PDB entry 1H1M | X-ray diffraction, 1.90 A resolution | chains A and C

[Chain A (and C)]
Protein: Quercetin 2,3-dioxygenase
From: Aspergillus japonicus
Notes: EC 1.13.11.24; chain C of this document is another copy of the same molecule, construct and numbering; everything in this record applies to it too
UniProt: Q7SIC2 (QDOI_ASPJA); residues 1-350 here = UniProt positions 1-350
Amino-acid sequence (350 residues; row label = number of the first residue in the row):
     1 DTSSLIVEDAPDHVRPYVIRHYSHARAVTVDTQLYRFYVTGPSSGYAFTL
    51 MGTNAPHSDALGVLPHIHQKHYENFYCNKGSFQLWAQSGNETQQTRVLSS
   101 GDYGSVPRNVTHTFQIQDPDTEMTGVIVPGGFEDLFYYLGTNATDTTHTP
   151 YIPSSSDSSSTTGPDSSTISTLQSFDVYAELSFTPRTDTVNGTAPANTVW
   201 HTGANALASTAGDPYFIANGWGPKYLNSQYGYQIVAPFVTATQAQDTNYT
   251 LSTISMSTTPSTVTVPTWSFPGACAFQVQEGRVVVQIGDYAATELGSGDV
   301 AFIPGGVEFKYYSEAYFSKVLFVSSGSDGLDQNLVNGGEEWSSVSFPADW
Not modelled in the structure: 1-2, 155-158 (chain C: 1-2, 154-158)
Covalently attached groups: N-acetylglucosamine (NAG) linked to Asn90, Asn109, Asn142, Asn248; glycan linked to Asn191
Ion coordination: Cu ion: His66, His68, Glu73, His112 (together with kaempherol)
Ligand contacts: kaempherol (KMP; 3,5,7-trihydroxy-2-(4-hydroxyphenyl)-4H-chromen-4-one): Val30, Tyr35, Met51, Thr53, Val63, His66, His68, Glu73, Phe75, His112, Phe114, Met123, Thr124, Gly125, Phe132, Leu135, Phe136, Leu139, Gly163, Pro164, Ile169, Val177
Curated features (UniProtKB/Swiss-Prot):
  - binding site (Cu cation): His66, His68, Glu73, His112
  - binding site (substrate): His66, Glu73
  - glycosylation (N-linked (GlcNAc...) asparagine): Asn90, Asn109, Asn142, Asn191, Asn248
  - mutagenesis: Glu73 (E73Q: 1000-fold decrease in activity)
From the paper describing this entry:
  - Cu ion coordination: His66, His68, Glu73, His112
  - binding site for kaempherol: Tyr35, Met51, Thr53, Glu73, Phe75, Phe114, Met123, Gly125, Pro164
  - conformationally variable residues (loop rearrangement, order/disorder transition, side-chain flip): Glu73, Ser155 to Ile169
  - catalytic residues: Glu73 (proposed by the authors, not directly observed)
  - mutagenesis - E73Q (1,000-fold): decreased catalytic activity (citing earlier work)

[Interface between chain A and chain C]
Contacting residue pairs - 92 pairs, chain A then chain C:
  Glu8(A) with Tyr316(C), hydrogen bond
  Arg20(A) with Arg282(C)
  His21(A) with Glu280(C), salt bridge; Tyr316(C)
  Tyr22(A) with Glu280(C), hydrogen bond; Tyr316(C); Phe317(C), hydrophobic
  Ser23(A) with Tyr316(C)
  Lys79(A) with Glu280(C), salt bridge; Phe317(C)
  Ser100(A) with Ser100(C)
  Gln117(A) with His201(C); Trp221(C)
  Asp118(A) with His201(C), salt bridge; Trp221(C), hydrogen bond
  Pro119(A) with Asn219(C); Gly220(C); Trp221(C); Val344(C)
  Asp120(A) with Val344(C)
  Asp145(A) with Ala348(C)
  Thr146(A) with Ala348(C), hydrogen bond (backbone-backbone)
  Thr147(A) with Phe346(C); Pro347(C), hydrogen bond (side chain-backbone); Ala348(C), hydrogen bond (backbone-backbone); Asp349(C); Trp350(C)
  His148(A) with Tyr316(C)
  Thr149(A) with Ser345(C); Phe346(C), hydrogen bond (side chain-backbone); Pro347(C); Ala348(C)
  Pro150(A) with Phe317(C), hydrophobic; Ser345(C)
  Tyr151(A) with Ser343(C); Val344(C); Ser345(C), hydrogen bond (backbone-side chain)
  Ile152(A) with Ala348(C), hydrophobic
  Pro153(A) with Ser343(C); Ser345(C); Phe346(C)
  Val190(A) with Asn191(C)
  Asn191(A) with Val190(C); Asn191(C), hydrogen bond (backbone-side chain)
  His201(A) with Gln117(C), hydrogen bond (backbone-side chain); Asp118(C), salt bridge
  Asn219(A) with Pro119(C)
  Gly220(A) with Pro119(C)
  Trp221(A) with Gln117(C); Asp118(C), hydrogen bond; Pro119(C)
  Glu280(A) with His21(C), salt bridge; Tyr22(C), hydrogen bond; Lys79(C), salt bridge; Ser297(C)
  Gly281(A) with Ser297(C), hydrogen bond (backbone-side chain)
  Arg282(A) with Arg20(C); Gly296(C); Asp299(C), salt bridge
  Ser297(A) with Glu280(C); Gly281(C), hydrogen bond (side chain-backbone)
  Asp299(A) with Arg282(C), salt bridge
  Tyr316(A) with Glu8(C), hydrogen bond; His21(C); Tyr22(C); Ser23(C); His148(C)
  Phe317(A) with Tyr22(C), hydrophobic; Lys79(C); Pro150(C), hydrophobic
  Trp341(A) with Pro153(C), hydrophobic
  Ser343(A) with Tyr151(C); Pro153(C)
  Val344(A) with Pro119(C); Asp120(C); Tyr151(C)
  Ser345(A) with Thr149(C); Pro150(C); Tyr151(C), hydrogen bond (side chain-backbone); Pro153(C)
  Phe346(A) with Thr147(C); Thr149(C), hydrogen bond (backbone-side chain); Pro153(C)
  Pro347(A) with Thr147(C), hydrogen bond (backbone-side chain)
  Ala348(A) with Asp145(C); Thr146(C), hydrogen bond (backbone-backbone); Thr147(C), hydrogen bond (backbone-backbone); Thr149(C); Ile152(C), hydrophobic
  Asp349(A) with Thr147(C)
  Trp350(A) with Thr146(C); Thr147(C)
Other interface residues (no listed pair), chain A (46 interface residues in all): His57, Gly192, Tyr232, Gly296
Other interface residues (no listed pair), chain C (48 interface residues in all): His57, Asn78, Glu122, Gly192, Tyr232, Trp341

[In short]
Chain A and chain C form an interface of 46 and 48 residues respectively, with 20 hydrogen bonds and 8 salt
bridges. Among the polar pairs are His21(A)-Glu280(C), Lys79(A)-Glu280(C) and Asp118(A)-His201(C). Chain A
binds kaempherol. From the paper: the catalytic residue Glu73(A); E73Q of chain A reduces catalytic activity.
Chain A and chain C are both Quercetin 2,3-dioxygenase (Aspergillus japonicus); the structure, Crystal
structure of quercetin 2,3-dioxygenase anaerobically complexed with the substrate kaempferol, was determined
by X-ray diffraction.
